7XAV - chains B and C of the 6 polymer chains in the assembly; structure by electron microscopy, 2.87 A resolution.

# Chain B
Protein: Guanine nucleotide-binding protein G(i) subunit alpha-1
Organism: Homo sapiens
Reference sequence: P63096 (GNAI1_HUMAN); residues 1-354 here = UniProt positions 1-354
Amino-acid sequence (354 residues; numbered 1 to 354; the number before each row is that of its first residue):
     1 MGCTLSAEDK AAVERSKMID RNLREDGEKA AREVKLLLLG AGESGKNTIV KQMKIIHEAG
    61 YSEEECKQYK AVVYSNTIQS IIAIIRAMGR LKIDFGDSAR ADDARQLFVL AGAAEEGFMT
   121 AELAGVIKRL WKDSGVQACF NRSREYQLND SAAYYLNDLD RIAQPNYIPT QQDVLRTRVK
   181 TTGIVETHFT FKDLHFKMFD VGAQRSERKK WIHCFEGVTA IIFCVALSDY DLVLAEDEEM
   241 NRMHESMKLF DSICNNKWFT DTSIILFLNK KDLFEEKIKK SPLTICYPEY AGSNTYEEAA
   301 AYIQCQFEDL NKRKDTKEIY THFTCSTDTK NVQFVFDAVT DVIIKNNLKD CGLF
Unresolved in the structure: 1-5, 55-181
Sequence notes: conflict Asn47 (Ser in P63096), Ala203 (Gly in P63096), Ser326 (Ala in P63096)
Swiss-Prot annotation at these positions:
  - region: Lys35 to Lys46, Thr48 (G1 motif), Asp173 to Thr181 (G2 motif), Phe196 to Gly202, Gln204, Arg205 (G3 motif), Ile265 to Asp272 (G4 motif), Thr324, Cys325, Thr327 to Thr329 (G5 motif)
  - binding site (GTP): Glu43 to Lys46, Thr48, Ser151, Leu175 to Thr181, Asp200 to Gly202, Gln204, Asn269 to Asp272
  - binding site (Mg(2+)): Thr181
  - modified residue: Arg178 (ADP-ribosylarginine), Gln204 (Deamidated glutamine), Cys351 (ADP-ribosylcysteine)
  - lipidation: Gly2 (N-myristoyl glycine), Cys3 (S-palmitoyl cysteine)
  - natural variant: Gly40 (G40C: In NEDHISB; G40R: In NEDHISB), Gly45 (G45D: In NEDHISB), Thr48 (T48I: In NEDHISB; T48K: In NEDHISB), Gln52 (Q52P: In NEDHISB), Ser75 (deletion: In NEDHISB; uncertain significance), Gln172 (deletion: In NEDHISB), Asp173 (D173V: In NEDHISB), Glu186 to Phe189 (deletion: In NEDHISB; uncertain significance), Cys224 (C224Y: In NEDHISB), Lys270 (K270N: In NEDHISB; K270R: In NEDHISB), Asp272 (D272G: In NEDHISB), Val332 (V332E: In NEDHISB; uncertain significance)
  - mutagenesis: Gly42 (G42R: Abolishes switch to an activated conformation and dissociation from beta and gamma subunits upon GTP binding. Abolishes interaction with RGS family members), Glu116 (E116L: Enhances interaction (inactive GDP-bound) with RGS14), Gln147 (Q147L: Enhances interaction (inactive GDP-bound) with RGS14), Glu245 (E245L: Enhances interaction (inactive GDP-bound) with RGS14)

# Chain C
Protein: Guanine nucleotide-binding protein G(I)/G(S)/G(T) subunit beta-1
Organism: Bos taurus
Reference sequence: P62871 (GBB1_BOVIN); numbering as in UniProt (aligned over 2-340)
Amino-acid sequence (354 residues; each row starts with the number of its first residue; numbers below 1 keep their minus sign (Met-10 is residue -10)):
   -10 MHHHHHHGSL LQSELDQLRQ EAEQLKNQIR DARKACADAT LSQITNNIDP VGRIQMRTRR
    50 TLRGHLAKIY AMHWGTDSRL LVSASQDGKL IIWDSYTTNK VHAIPLRSSW VMTCAYAPSG
   110 NYVACGGLDN ICSIYNLKTR EGNVRVSREL AGHTGYLSCC RFLDDNQIVT SSGDTTCALW
   170 DIETGQQTTT FTGHTGDVMS LSLAPDTRLF VSGACDASAK LWDVREGMCR QTFTGHESDI
   230 NAICFFPNGN AFATGSDDAT CRLFDLRADQ ELMTYSHDNI ICGITSVSFS KSGRLLLAGY
   290 DDFNCNVWDA LKADRAGVLA GHDNRVSCLG VTDDGMAVAT GSWDSFLKIW NGSS
Unresolved in the structure: -10 to 1
Sequence notes: initiating methionine (-10); expression tag (-9 to 1, 341-343)
Swiss-Prot annotation at these positions:
  - modified residue: Ser2 (N-acetylserine), His266 (Phosphohistidine)
Disulfide bonds: Cys121-Cys149

# How chain B and chain C interact
Contacting residue pairs - 51 pairs, chain B then chain C:
  Ala12(B) with Asn88(C), hydrogen bond (backbone-side chain)
  Val13(B) with Asn88(C)
  Arg15(B) with Val90(C), hydrogen bond (side chain-backbone); His91(C)
  Ser16(B) with Asn88(C); Lys89(C), hydrogen bond (side chain-backbone)
  Ile19(B) with Lys89(C); Ala92(C), hydrophobic
  Asp20(B) with Lys89(C), salt bridge
  Leu23(B) with Gly53(C); Leu55(C); Lys78(C); Ile80(C), hydrophobic; Lys89(C)
  Asp26(B) with Lys78(C), salt bridge
  Gly27(B) with Leu55(C)
  Thr182(B) with Asn119(C), hydrogen bond
  Gly183(B) with Leu117(C); Asn119(C)
  Ile184(B) with Ser97(C); Trp99(C); Leu117(C), hydrogen bond (backbone-backbone)
  Phe199(B) with Trp99(C), hydrophobic
  Gln204(B) with Leu117(C), hydrogen bond (side chain-backbone); Asn119(C), hydrogen bond; Tyr145(C)
  Ser206(B) with Tyr145(C); Gly162(C); Asp186(C)
  Glu207(B) with Asp186(C), hydrogen bond (backbone-side chain); Cys204(C); Asp228(C)
  Lys210(B) with Tyr145(C); Met188(C); Cys204(C); Asp228(C), salt bridge; Asn230(C); Asp246(C), salt bridge
  Trp211(B) with Leu117(C), hydrophobic; Tyr145(C)
  His213(B) with Lys57(C), hydrogen bond (backbone-side chain); Tyr59(C); Trp332(C)
  Cys214(B) with Tyr59(C); Gln75(C), hydrogen bond (backbone-side chain); Trp99(C)
  Phe215(B) with Trp99(C), hydrophobic; Leu117(C), hydrophobic
  Glu216(B) with Lys57(C), salt bridge
  Trp258(B) with Arg314(C); Trp332(C), hydrophobic
Other interface residues (no listed pair), chain B (25 interface residues in all): Ala203, Arg205
Other interface residues (no listed pair), chain C (33 interface residues in all): Arg52, Thr87, Met101, Asp118, His142, Thr143, Gly144

# In short
25 residues of chain B face 33 of chain C across their interface; the contacts include 10 hydrogen bonds and 5
salt bridges. Polar contacts include Asp20(B)-Lys89(C), Asp26(B)-Lys78(C) and Lys210(B)-Asp228(C).
Chain B is Guanine nucleotide-binding protein G(i) subunit alpha-1 (Homo sapiens) and chain C is Guanine
nucleotide-binding protein G(I)/G(S)/G(T) subunit beta-1 (Bos taurus); the structure, Structure of
somatostatin receptor 2 bound with lanreotide, was determined by electron microscopy (same publication as 7XAT
and 7XAU).
